PDB entry 8AJB | electron microscopy, 4.30 A resolution (low resolution: residue-level contacts below are approximate; hydrogen-bond / salt-bridge calls are withheld) | chains C and D of the 24 polymer chains in the assembly

[Chain C (and D)]
Protein: Crescentin
From: Caulobacter vibrioides
Notes: chain D of this document is another copy of the same molecule, construct and numbering; everything in this record applies to it too
Reference sequence: A0A8F8EC09 (A0A8F8EC09_CAUVI); the construct has insertions or renumbered stretches relative to UniProt, so the offset changes along the chain: 1-405 = UniProt 1-405; 409-460 = UniProt 406-457
Amino-acid sequence (460 residues; numbered 1 to 460; the number before each row is that of its first residue):
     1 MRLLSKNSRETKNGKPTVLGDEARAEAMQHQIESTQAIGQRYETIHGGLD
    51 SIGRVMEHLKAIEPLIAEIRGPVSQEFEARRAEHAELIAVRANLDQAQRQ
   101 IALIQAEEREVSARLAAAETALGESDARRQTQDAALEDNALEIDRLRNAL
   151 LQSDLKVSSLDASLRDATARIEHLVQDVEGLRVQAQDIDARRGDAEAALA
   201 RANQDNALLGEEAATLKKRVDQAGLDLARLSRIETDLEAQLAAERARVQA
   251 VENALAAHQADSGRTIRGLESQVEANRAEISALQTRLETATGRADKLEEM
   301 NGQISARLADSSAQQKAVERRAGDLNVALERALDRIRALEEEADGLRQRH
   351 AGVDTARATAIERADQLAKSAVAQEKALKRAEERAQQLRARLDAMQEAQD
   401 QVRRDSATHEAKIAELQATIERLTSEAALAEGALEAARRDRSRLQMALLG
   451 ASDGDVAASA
Unresolved in the structure: 1-212, 447-460
Sequence notes: insertion (406-408)

[How chain C and chain D interact]
Pairs across the interface (153; chain C residue first):
  Leu216(C) - Thr215(D)
  Leu216(C) - Leu216(D)
  Leu230(C) - Leu227(D)
  Leu230(C) - Leu230(D)
  Ile233(C) - Glu234(D)
  Glu234(C) - Leu230(D)
  Glu234(C) - Glu234(D)
  Leu237(C) - Leu237(D)
  Leu237(C) - Glu238(D)
  Leu237(C) - Leu241(D)
  Gln240(C) - Arg245(D)
  Leu241(C) - Leu237(D)
  Leu241(C) - Leu241(D)
  Leu241(C) - Glu244(D)
  Glu244(C) - Glu244(D)
  Glu244(C) - Val248(D)
  Arg245(C) - Glu244(D)
  Arg247(C) - Val248(D)
  Val248(C) - Val248(D)
  Val251(C) - Val251(D)
  Val251(C) - Leu255(D)
  Glu252(C) - Val251(D)
  Leu255(C) - Leu255(D)
  His258(C) - His258(D)
  His258(C) - Gln259(D)
  His258(C) - Ser262(D)
  Gln259(C) - His258(D)
  Ser262(C) - His258(D)
  Thr265(C) - Ile266(D)
  Ile266(C) - Thr265(D)
  Ile266(C) - Ile266(D)
  Ile266(C) - Leu269(D)
  Leu269(C) - Ile266(D)
  Leu269(C) - Leu269(D)
  Val273(C) - Leu269(D)
  Val273(C) - Gln272(D)
  Val273(C) - Val273(D)
  Asn276(C) - Asn276(D)
  Asn276(C) - Ile280(D)
  Ile280(C) - Asn276(D)
  Ile280(C) - Glu279(D)
  Ile280(C) - Ile280(D)
  Leu283(C) - Leu283(D)
  Leu283(C) - Gln284(D)
  Gln284(C) - Leu283(D)
  Arg286(C) - Leu287(D)
  Leu287(C) - Leu283(D)
  Leu287(C) - Arg286(D)
  Leu287(C) - Leu287(D)
  Arg293(C) - Ala294(D)
  Arg293(C) - Asp295(D)
  Arg293(C) - Glu298(D)
  Leu297(C) - Ala294(D)
  Leu297(C) - Leu297(D)
  Leu297(C) - Glu298(D)
  Met300(C) - Asn301(D)
  Asn301(C) - Asn301(D)
  Ile304(C) - Ile304(D)
  Ile304(C) - Ser305(D)
  Ile304(C) - Leu308(D)
  Arg307(C) - Leu308(D)
  Leu308(C) - Ile304(D)
  Leu308(C) - Arg307(D)
  Leu308(C) - Leu308(D)
  Ser311(C) - Gln315(D)
  Ser312(C) - Arg307(D)
  Ser312(C) - Ser311(D)
  Gln314(C) - Gln315(D)
  Gln315(C) - Gln315(D)
  Val318(C) - Val318(D)
  Val318(C) - Glu319(D)
  Arg321(C) - Ala322(D)
  Leu325(C) - Ala322(D)
  Leu325(C) - Asn326(D)
  Leu325(C) - Leu329(D)
  Asn326(C) - Leu325(D)
  Ala328(C) - Leu329(D)
  Leu329(C) - Ala328(D)
  Leu329(C) - Leu329(D)
  Leu329(C) - Ala332(D)
  Ala332(C) - Ala332(D)
  Ala332(C) - Ile336(D)
  Arg335(C) - Ile336(D)
  Ile336(C) - Arg335(D)
  Ile336(C) - Ile336(D)
  Ile336(C) - Leu339(D)
  Leu339(C) - Leu339(D)
  Leu339(C) - Glu340(D)
  Glu340(C) - Leu339(D)
  Glu342(C) - Ala343(D)
  Ala343(C) - Glu342(D)
  Leu346(C) - Leu346(D)
  Arg347(C) - Leu346(D)
  Arg349(C) - His350(D)
  His350(C) - Arg349(D)
  His350(C) - His350(D)
  Val353(C) - Val353(D)
  Val353(C) - Asp354(D)
  Ala356(C) - Arg357(D)
  Arg357(C) - Val353(D)
  Arg357(C) - Ala356(D)
  Arg357(C) - Arg357(D)
  Ala360(C) - Ile361(D)
  Ile361(C) - Ala360(D)
  Arg363(C) - Ala364(D)
  Ala364(C) - Arg363(D)
  Ala364(C) - Leu367(D)
  Asp365(C) - Arg363(D)
  Leu367(C) - Leu367(D)
  Ala368(C) - Leu367(D)
  Gln374(C) - Gln374(D)
  Gln374(C) - Glu375(D)
  Leu378(C) - Gln374(D)
  Leu378(C) - Leu378(D)
  Arg384(C) - Ala385(D)
  Arg384(C) - Arg389(D)
  Leu388(C) - Leu388(D)
  Leu388(C) - Arg389(D)
  Arg389(C) - Leu388(D)
  Arg391(C) - Leu392(D)
  Leu392(C) - Leu388(D)
  Leu392(C) - Arg391(D)
  Leu392(C) - Leu392(D)
  Leu392(C) - Met395(D)
  Met395(C) - Leu392(D)
  Met395(C) - Met395(D)
  Met395(C) - Gln396(D)
  Gln396(C) - Met395(D)
  Gln399(C) - Met395(D)
  Gln399(C) - Gln399(D)
  Val402(C) - Gln399(D)
  Val402(C) - Val402(D)
  Val402(C) - Arg403(D)
  Arg403(C) - Val402(D)
  His409(C) - Glu410(D)
  Lys412(C) - Ile413(D)
  Ile413(C) - Lys412(D)
  Ile413(C) - Leu416(D)
  Ile420(C) - Leu416(D)
  Ile420(C) - Thr419(D)
  Ile420(C) - Ile420(D)
  Leu423(C) - Ile420(D)
  Leu423(C) - Leu423(D)
  Leu423(C) - Thr424(D)
  Thr424(C) - Leu423(D)
  Leu434(C) - Leu434(D)
  Glu435(C) - Leu434(D)
  Ala437(C) - Arg441(D)
  Arg438(C) - Leu434(D)
  Asp440(C) - Arg441(D)
  Arg441(C) - Ala437(D)
  Arg441(C) - Asp440(D)
  Arg441(C) - Arg441(D)
Interface residues without a listed pair, chain C (110 interface residues in all): Arg219, Val220, Ala254, Glu270, Glu279, Ala290, Ala294, Glu298, Ala322, Leu333, Glu375, Ala377, Ala381, Ala385, Ala398, Glu410, Leu416, Gln417, Thr419, Glu426, Glu431
Interface residues without a listed pair, chain D (107 interface residues in all): Arg219, Gln240, Glu252, Glu270, Ala290, Arg321, Arg331, Asp365, Ala368, Ala371, Glu382, Ala398, His409, Glu426, Ala427, Ala430, Arg438

[In short]
The interface between chain C and chain D involves 110 residues on one side and 107 on the other.
Chain C and chain D are both Crescentin (Caulobacter vibrioides); the structure, Cryo-EM structure of
crescentin filaments (stutter mutant, C2 symmetry and large box), was determined by electron microscopy,
deposited together with 8AFE, 8AFH, 8AFL, 8AFM, 8AHL, 8AIA and 8AIX.
